5VRW - chains T and A of the 4 polymer chains in the assembly; structure by X-ray diffraction, 2.58 A resolution.

Chain T:
Molecule: 16-nt DNA strand
Sequence (16 nucleotides; each row starts with the number of its first residue):
     1 CCGACAGGCGCATCAG
Modified positions: 8OG (8-oxo-2'-deoxy-guanosine-5'-monophosphate) at position 7

Chain A:
Protein: DNA polymerase beta
Organism: Homo sapiens
Notes: EC 2.7.7.7, 4.2.99.-
UniProtKB: P06746 (DPOLB_HUMAN); numbering as in UniProt (aligned over 1-335)
Sequence (341 residues; numbered 1 to 341; the number before each row is that of its first residue):
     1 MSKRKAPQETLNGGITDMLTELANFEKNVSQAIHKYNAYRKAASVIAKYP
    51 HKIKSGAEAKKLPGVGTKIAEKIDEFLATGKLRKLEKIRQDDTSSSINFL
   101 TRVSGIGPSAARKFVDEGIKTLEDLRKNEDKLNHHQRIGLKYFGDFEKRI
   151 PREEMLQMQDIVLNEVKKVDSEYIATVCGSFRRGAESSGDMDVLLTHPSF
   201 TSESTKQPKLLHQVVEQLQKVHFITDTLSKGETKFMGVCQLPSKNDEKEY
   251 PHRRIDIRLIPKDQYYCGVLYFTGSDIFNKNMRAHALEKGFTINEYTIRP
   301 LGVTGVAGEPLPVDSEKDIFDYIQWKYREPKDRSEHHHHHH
Unresolved in the structure: 1-8, 205-206, 336-341
Differences from the reference sequence: expression tag (336-341)
Curated features (UniProtKB/Swiss-Prot):
  - region: Arg183 to Asp192 (DNA-binding)
  - active site: Lys72 (Nucleophile)
  - binding site (K(+)): Lys60, Leu62, Val65, Thr101, Val103, Ile106
  - binding site (Na(+)): Lys60, Leu62, Val65, Thr101, Val103, Ile106
  - binding site (dATP): Arg149, Ser180, Arg183, Gly189, Asp190
  - binding site (dCTP): Arg149, Ser180, Arg183, Gly189, Asp190
  - binding site (dGTP): Arg149, Ser180, Arg183, Gly189, Asp190, Asp192
  - binding site (dTTP): Arg149, Ser180, Arg183, Gly189, Asp190
  - binding site (Mg(2+)): Asp190, Asp192, Asp256
  - modified residue: Lys72 (N6-acetyllysine), Arg83 (Omega-N-methylarginine), Arg152 (Omega-N-methylarginine)
  - cross-link (Glycyl lysine isopeptide (Lys-Gly)): Lys41 (interchain with G-Cter in ubiquitin), Lys61 (interchain with G-Cter in ubiquitin), Lys81 (interchain with G-Cter in ubiquitin)
  - natural variant: Leu22 (L22P: Found in a gastric cancer sample; uncertain significance), Tyr39 (Y39C: Found in a gastric cancer sample; uncertain significance), Gly118 (G118V: Decreased DNA-directed DNA polymerase activity), Arg137 (R137Q: Decreased function in base-excision repair), Arg149 (R149I: Decreased DNA-directed DNA polymerase activity), Asp160 (D160N: Found in a gastric cancer sample; uncertain significance), Cys239 (C239R: Found in a gastric cancer sample; uncertain significance), Lys289 (K289M: Found in a colon cancer sample; uncertain significance), Asn294 (N294D: Found in a gastric cancer sample; uncertain significance), Glu295 (E295K: Found in a gastric cancer sample; uncertain significance)
  - mutagenesis: Phe25 (F25W: No effect on 5'-dRP lyase activity. Decreased ssDNA binding), His34 (H34G: Decreased 5'-dRP lyase activity. Decreased ssDNA binding), Lys35 (K35A: Decreased 5'-dRP lyase activity. Decreased ssDNA binding. Loss of 5'-dRP lyase activity; when associated with A-68 and A-72. Decreased ssDNA binding; when associated with A-68 and A-72 ...), Tyr39 (Y39F: No effect on 5'-dRP lyase activity; Y39Q: Abolishes DNA polymerase and 5'-dRP lyase activity), Lys41 (K41R: Abolishes ubiquitination; when associated with R-61 and R-81), Lys60 (K60A: Decreased 5'-dRP lyase activity. Decreased ssDNA binding), Lys61 (K61R: Abolishes ubiquitination; when associated with R-41 and R-81), Lys68 (K68A: No effect on 5'-dRP lyase activity. Decreased ssDNA binding. Loss of 5'-dRP lyase activity; when associated with A-35 and A-72. Decreased ssDNA binding; when associated with A-35 and A-72 ...), Glu71 (E71Q: No effect on 5'-dRP lyase activity. No effect on structure shown by circular dichroism. No effect on ssDNA binding), Lys72 (K72A: Severely reduced 5'-dRP lyase activity. Does not affect ssDNA binding. Loss of 5'-dRP lyase activity; when associated with A-35 and A-68. Decreased ssDNA binding ...), Glu75 (E75A: Slightly decreased 5'-dRP lyase activity. Decreased ssDNA binding. No effect on structure shown by circular dichroism), Lys81 (K81R: Abolishes ubiquitination; when associated with R-41 and R-61), 5 further mutagenesis entries in UniProt
Ion coordination: Ca2+ site 1: Lys60, Leu62, Val65 (shared with 1 residue of chain D); Ca2+ site 2: Thr101, Val103, Ile106 (shared with 1 residue of chain P); Ca2+ site 3: Asp190, Asp192, Asp256 (together with dTTP) (shared with 1 residue of chain P); Ca2+ site 4: Asp190, Asp192 (together with dTTP); Ca2+ site 5 near Glu249 (its only coordinating residue here); Ca2+ site 6: Asp314, Asp318; Ca2+ site 7 near Glu335 (its only coordinating residue here)
Residues lining bound ligands: dTTP (TTP): Arg149, Gly179, Ser180, Arg183, Ser188, Gly189, Asp190, Asp192, Tyr271, Phe272, Thr273, Gly274, Ser275, Asp276, Asn279

Chain T / chain A interface:
Contacting residue pairs (29):
  DC5(T) with His34(A), stacking on the base; Leu287(A), phosphate contact
  DA6(T) with Asn37(A), phosphate contact; Tyr271(A), hydrogen bond to the base; Arg283(A), hydrogen bond to the base; Ala284(A), sugar contact; Leu287(A), phosphate contact
  8OG_7(T) with Tyr271(A), hydrogen bond to the base; Arg283(A), hydrogen bond to the sugar; Leu287(A), phosphate contact; Thr292(A), hydrogen bond to the phosphate; Ile293(A), sugar contact; Asn294(A), phosphate contact
  DG8(T) with Asn294(A), hydrogen bond to the phosphate; Glu295(A), sugar contact; Tyr296(A), phosphate contact; Arg299(A), salt bridge to the phosphate
  DC9(T) with Thr233(A), hydrogen bond to the phosphate; Lys234(A), hydrogen bond to the base; Arg258(A), sugar contact; Tyr296(A), hydrogen bond to the phosphate
  DG10(T) with Ser229(A), phosphate contact; Lys230(A), hydrogen bond to the phosphate; Gly231(A), phosphate contact; Glu232(A), hydrogen bond to the phosphate; Thr233(A), hydrogen bond to the phosphate; Lys234(A), hydrogen bond to the phosphate
  DC11(T) with Ser229(A), sugar contact; Lys230(A), hydrogen bond to the phosphate
Other interface residues (no listed pair), chain A (20 interface residues in all): Lys280

In short:
7 residues of chain T and 20 residues of chain A are in contact, with 14 hydrogen bonds, 1 salt bridge and 1
aromatic stacking contact. Polar contacts include DA6(T)-Tyr271(A), DA6(T)-Arg283(A) and 8OG_7(T)-Tyr271(A).
Chain A binds dTTP.
Chain T is a 16-nt DNA strand and chain A is DNA polymerase beta (Homo sapiens); the structure, Human DNA
polymerase beta pre-catalytic 8-oxoG:dC extension complex with dTTP bound in non-planar conformation, was
determined by X-ray diffraction, deposited together with 5VRX, 5VRY, 5VRZ, 5VS0, 5VS1, 5VS2, 5VS3 and 5VS4.
